Entry 4J04 (X-ray diffraction, 2.00 A resolution); this record covers chain A.

# Chain A
Protein: Genome polyprotein
Source organism: Hepatitis C virus
Notes: EC 3.4.22.-, 3.4.21.98, 3.6.1.15, 3.6.4.13, 2.7.7.48; fragment: RNA-directed RNA polymerase
UniProtKB: O92972 (POLG_HCVJ4); residues 1-570 here correspond to UniProt positions 2420-2989 (UniProt number = residue number + 2419)
Amino-acid sequence (576 residues; each row starts with the number of its first residue):
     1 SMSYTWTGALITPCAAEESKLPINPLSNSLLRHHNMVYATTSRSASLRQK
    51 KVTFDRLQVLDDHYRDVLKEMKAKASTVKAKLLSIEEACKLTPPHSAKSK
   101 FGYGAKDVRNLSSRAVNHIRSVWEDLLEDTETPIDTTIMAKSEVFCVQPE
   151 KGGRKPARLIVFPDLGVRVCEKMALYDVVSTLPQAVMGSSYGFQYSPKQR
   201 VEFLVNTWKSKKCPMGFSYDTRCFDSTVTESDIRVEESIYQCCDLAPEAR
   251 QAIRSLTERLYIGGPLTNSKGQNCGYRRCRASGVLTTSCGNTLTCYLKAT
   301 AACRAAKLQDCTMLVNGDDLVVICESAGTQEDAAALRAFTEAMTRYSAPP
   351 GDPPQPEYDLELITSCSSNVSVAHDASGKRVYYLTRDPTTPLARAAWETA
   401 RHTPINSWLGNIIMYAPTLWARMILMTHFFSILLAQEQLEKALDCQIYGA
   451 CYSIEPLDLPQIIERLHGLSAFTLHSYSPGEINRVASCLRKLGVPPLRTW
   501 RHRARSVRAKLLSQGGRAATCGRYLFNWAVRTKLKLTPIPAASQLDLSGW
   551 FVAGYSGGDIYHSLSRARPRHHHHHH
Unresolved in the structure: 150-153, 564-576
Construct notes: expression tag (571-576)
Cystine bridges: Cys303-Cys311
Bound ions: Mn2+ site 1: Asp318, Asp319; Mn2+ site 2: Asp359 (together with 1JF)
Residues lining bound ligands:
  - 1JF (4-chloro-2-{[(2,4,5-trichlorophenyl)sulfonyl]amino}benzoic acid), molecule 1: Val205, Trp208, Lys209, Asp359, Leu360, Glu361, Val370, Ser371, Val372, Arg380, Tyr382
  - 1JF, molecule 2: Leu419, Arg422, Met423, Leu474, His475, Tyr477, Ile482, Leu497, Arg498, Arg501, Trp528, Lys533
Curated features (UniProtKB/Swiss-Prot):
  - binding site (Mg(2+)): Asp220, Asp318, Asp319
  - modified residue (Phosphoserine): Ser29, Ser42
From the paper describing this entry:
  - binding site for 1JF: Ser476

# Summary
Bound to chain A: compound 1JF. Asp318 and Asp319 form the Mn2+ site 1. UniProt lists 3 Mg2+-binding residues.
The paper reports a binding site for 1JF at Ser476.
Chain A is Genome polyprotein (Hepatitis C virus); the structure, Crystal structure of hcv ns5b polymerase in
complex with 4-CHLORO-2-{[(2,4,5-TRICHLOROPHENYL)SULFONYL]AMINO}BENZOIC ACID, was determined by X-ray
diffraction, deposited together with 4IZ0, 4J02, 4J06, 4J08 and 4J0A.
